Entry 3LG0 (X-ray diffraction, 2.30 A resolution); this record covers chains A and B.

[Chain A (and B)]
Name: Ornithine aminotransferase
From: Plasmodium falciparum
Notes: EC 2.6.1.13; chain B of this document is another copy of the same molecule, construct and numbering; everything in this record applies to it too
UniProtKB: Q07805 (OAT_PLAFD); residue numbers follow UniProt; this construct covers 1-414
Chain sequence (422 residues; numbered 1 to 422; the number before each row is that of its first residue):
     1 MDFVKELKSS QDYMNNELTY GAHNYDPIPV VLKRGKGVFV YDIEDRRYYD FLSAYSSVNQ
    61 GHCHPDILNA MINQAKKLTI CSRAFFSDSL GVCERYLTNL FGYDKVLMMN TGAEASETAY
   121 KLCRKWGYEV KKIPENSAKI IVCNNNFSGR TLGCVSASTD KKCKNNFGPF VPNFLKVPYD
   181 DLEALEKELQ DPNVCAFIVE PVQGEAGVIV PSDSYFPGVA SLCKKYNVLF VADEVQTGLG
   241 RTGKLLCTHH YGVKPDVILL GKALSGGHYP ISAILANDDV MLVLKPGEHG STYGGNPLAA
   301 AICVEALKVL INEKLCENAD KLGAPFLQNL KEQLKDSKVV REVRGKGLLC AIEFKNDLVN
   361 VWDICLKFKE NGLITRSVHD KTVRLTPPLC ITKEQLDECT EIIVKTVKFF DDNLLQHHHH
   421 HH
Unresolved in the structure: 1-7, 148-169, 415-422
Sequence notes: expression tag (415-422)
Curated features (UniProtKB/Swiss-Prot):
  - modified residue: Lys262 (N6-(pyridoxal phosphate)lysine)

[Interface between chain A and chain B]
Contacting residue pairs - 203 pairs, chain A then chain B:
  Lys8(A) with Arg95(B)
  Tyr13(A) with Asp88(B)
  Met14(A) with Phe86(B), hydrophobic
  Asn16(A) with Gly91(B), hydrogen bond (side chain-backbone); Arg95(B)
  Glu17(A) with Phe86(B); Ser87(B); Leu90(B); Gly91(B); Glu94(B)
  Leu18(A) with Lys105(B)
  Thr19(A) with Asp104(B); Lys105(B), hydrogen bond (backbone-side chain)
  Tyr20(A) with Glu94(B); Arg95(B); Thr98(B); Asp104(B); Lys105(B); Val106(B), hydrogen bond (backbone-backbone)
  Gly21(A) with Glu94(B); Lys105(B); Val106(B)
  Ala22(A) with Val106(B), hydrogen bond (backbone-backbone); Leu107(B), hydrophobic; Met281(B), hydrophobic
  His23(A) with Lys105(B); Leu282(B); Leu284(B); Lys285(B); Pro286(B)
  Asn24(A) with Leu107(B); Lys285(B); Pro286(B); Gly287(B), hydrogen bond (backbone-backbone); His289(B), hydrogen bond (backbone-side chain)
  Tyr25(A) with Arg83(B); Pro286(B); His289(B); Thr292(B), hydrogen bond
  Asp26(A) with Pro286(B)
  Pro27(A) with Arg83(B); Ala84(B); Phe85(B); Phe86(B), hydrophobic
  Ile28(A) with Ala84(B), hydrogen bond (backbone-backbone); Phe85(B), hydrophobic; Phe86(B)
  Val30(A) with Phe85(B), hydrophobic; Phe86(B), hydrogen bond (backbone-backbone)
  Val31(A) with Phe86(B); Ser87(B)
  Leu32(A) with Cys81(B), hydrophobic; Phe86(B), hydrogen bond (backbone-backbone); Ser87(B); Asp88(B), hydrogen bond (backbone-backbone)
  Lys33(A) with Lys77(B); Leu78(B); Asp88(B)
  Arg34(A) with Lys76(B); Lys77(B); Leu78(B)
  Gly35(A) with Lys77(B), hydrogen bond (backbone-backbone); Leu78(B)
  Leu52(A) with Ser82(B); Ala84(B), hydrophobic; Phe85(B), hydrophobic
  Ala54(A) with Ile80(B), hydrophobic
  Tyr55(A) with Ser82(B); Ser291(B)
  Ser57(A) with Tyr293(B), hydrogen bond
  Val58(A) with Ile80(B), hydrophobic
  His62(A) with Leu78(B); Ile80(B), hydrogen bond (side chain-backbone)
  Cys63(A) with Ala75(B), hydrogen bond (side chain-backbone); Lys76(B); Lys77(B), hydrogen bond (side chain-backbone); Leu78(B)
  Leu68(A) with Ala75(B), hydrophobic; Lys76(B)
  Met71(A) with Met71(B), hydrophobic; Ala75(B), hydrophobic
  Ile72(A) with Ile72(B), hydrophobic
  Ala75(A) with Cys63(B), hydrogen bond (backbone-side chain); Leu68(B), hydrophobic; Met71(B), hydrophobic
  Lys76(A) with Arg34(B); Cys63(B); Leu68(B)
  Lys77(A) with Lys33(B); Arg34(B); Gly35(B), hydrogen bond (backbone-backbone); Cys63(B), hydrogen bond (backbone-side chain)
  Leu78(A) with Lys33(B); Arg34(B); Gly35(B); His62(B); Cys63(B)
  Thr79(A) with Gly267(B), hydrogen bond (side chain-backbone); His268(B)
  Ile80(A) with Val58(B), hydrophobic; His62(B), hydrogen bond (backbone-side chain); Gly267(B)
  Cys81(A) with Leu32(B), hydrophobic
  Ser82(A) with Leu52(B); Ala54(B); Tyr55(B)
  Arg83(A) with Tyr25(B); Pro27(B)
  Ala84(A) with Pro27(B); Ile28(B), hydrogen bond (backbone-backbone); Leu52(B), hydrophobic; Arg376(B)
  Phe85(A) with Pro27(B); Val30(B), hydrophobic; Leu52(B), hydrophobic; Ile374(B), hydrophobic; Thr375(B)
  Phe86(A) with Met14(B), hydrophobic; Glu17(B); Pro27(B), hydrophobic; Ile28(B); Val30(B), hydrogen bond (backbone-backbone); Val31(B); Leu32(B), hydrogen bond (backbone-backbone)
  Ser87(A) with Glu17(B); Val31(B); Leu32(B)
  Asp88(A) with Tyr13(B); Leu32(B), hydrogen bond (backbone-backbone); Lys33(B); Ile43(B)
  Leu90(A) with Glu17(B)
  Gly91(A) with Asn16(B), hydrogen bond (backbone-side chain); Glu17(B)
  Glu94(A) with Glu17(B); Tyr20(B); Gly21(B)
  Arg95(A) with Asn16(B); Tyr20(B)
  Thr98(A) with Tyr20(B)
  Asp104(A) with Thr19(B); Tyr20(B)
  Lys105(A) with Leu18(B), hydrogen bond (side chain-backbone); Thr19(B), hydrogen bond (side chain-backbone); Tyr20(B); Gly21(B); His23(B)
  Val106(A) with Tyr20(B), hydrogen bond (backbone-backbone); Gly21(B); Ala22(B), hydrogen bond (backbone-backbone)
  Leu107(A) with Ala22(B), hydrophobic; Asn24(B)
  Thr111(A) with Glu114(B)
  Glu114(A) with Thr111(B)
  Gln236(A) with Ser291(B)
  Lys262(A) with Ser291(B); Tyr293(B), hydrogen bond (backbone-side chain)
  Ser265(A) with Tyr293(B), hydrogen bond
  Gly267(A) with Thr79(B), hydrogen bond (backbone-side chain); Ile80(B); Tyr293(B)
  His268(A) with Thr79(B); Tyr269(B); Leu298(B)
  Tyr269(A) with His268(B); Tyr269(B); Pro270(B); Tyr293(B), hydrogen bond (backbone-side chain)
  Pro270(A) with Tyr269(B); Pro270(B); Tyr293(B), hydrophobic
  Met281(A) with Ala22(B), hydrophobic
  Leu282(A) with His23(B)
  Leu284(A) with His23(B)
  Lys285(A) with His23(B); Asn24(B)
  Pro286(A) with His23(B); Asn24(B); Tyr25(B); Asp26(B)
  Gly287(A) with Asn24(B), hydrogen bond (backbone-backbone)
  Glu288(A) with Arg376(B), salt bridge; Ser377(B)
  His289(A) with Asn24(B), hydrogen bond (side chain-backbone); Tyr25(B)
  Ser291(A) with Tyr55(B); Gln236(B); Lys262(B), hydrogen bond
  Thr292(A) with Tyr25(B), hydrogen bond
  Tyr293(A) with Ser57(B), hydrogen bond; Lys262(B), hydrogen bond (side chain-backbone); Ser265(B), hydrogen bond; Gly267(B); Tyr269(B), hydrogen bond (side chain-backbone); Pro270(B)
  Leu298(A) with His268(B)
  Ile374(A) with Phe85(B), hydrophobic
  Thr375(A) with Phe85(B)
  Arg376(A) with Ala84(B); Glu288(B), salt bridge
  Ser377(A) with Glu288(B)
  Val378(A) with Glu288(B)
  His379(A) with Glu288(B), hydrogen bond (backbone-side chain)
Interface residues without a listed pair, chain A (88 interface residues in all): Pro29, Ile43, Val92, Asn99, Asn110, Glu205
Interface residues without a listed pair, chain B (87 interface residues in all): Lys8, Pro29, Val92, Asn99, Asn110, Val378, His379

[Summary]
88 residues of chain A face 87 of chain B across their interface; the contacts include 43 hydrogen bonds and 2
salt bridges. Polar contacts include Glu288(A)-Arg376(B), Asn16(A)-Gly91(B) and Thr19(A)-Lys105(B).
Both chains are Ornithine aminotransferase (Plasmodium falciparum). Entry 3LG0 (Structure of Plasmodium
falciparum ornithine delta-aminotransferase) was determined by X-ray diffraction together with 3NTJ from the
same study.
